PDB entry 5CL3 | X-ray diffraction, 1.97 A resolution | chains A and C of the 3 polymer chains in the assembly

Chain A:
Protein: AlkD
Source organism: Bacillus cereus
Notes: EC 3.2.2.-
UniProtKB: R8GWR7 (R8GWR7_BACCE); residues 1-229 here = UniProt positions 1-229
Amino-acid sequence (233 residues; numbered -3 to 229; the number before each row is that of its first residue; numbers below 1 keep their minus sign (Gly-3 is residue -3)):
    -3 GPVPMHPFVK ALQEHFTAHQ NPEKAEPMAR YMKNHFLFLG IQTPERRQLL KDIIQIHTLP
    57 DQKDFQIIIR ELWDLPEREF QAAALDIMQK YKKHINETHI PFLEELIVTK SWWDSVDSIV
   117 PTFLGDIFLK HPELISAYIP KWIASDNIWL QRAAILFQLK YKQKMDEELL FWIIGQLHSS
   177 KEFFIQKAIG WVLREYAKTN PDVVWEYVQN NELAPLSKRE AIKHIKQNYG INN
Disordered / not traced: -3 to -2
Differences from the reference sequence: expression tag (-3 to 0)
From the paper describing this entry:
  - binding site for the 12-nt DNA strand: Trp109, Asp113, Trp187
  - catalytic residues: Asp113
  - catalytic residues: Trp109, Trp187 (from molecular simulation)

Chain C:
Molecule: 12-nt DNA strand
Sequence (12 nucleotides; numbered 13 to 24; the number before each row is that of its first residue):
    13 CGGACTTTCG GG

Chain A / chain C interface:
Pairs across the interface (9; chain A residue first):
  Gln38(A) - DT20(C)  hydrogen bond to the phosphate
  Gln38(A) - DC21(C)  phosphate contact
  Thr39(A) - DC21(C)  hydrogen bond to the phosphate
  Thr39(A) - DG22(C)  phosphate contact
  Pro40(A) - DC21(C)  phosphate contact
  Arg43(A) - DG22(C)  salt bridge to the phosphate
  Pro211(A) - DC13(C)  phosphate contact
  Arg215(A) - DC13(C)  hydrogen bond to the phosphate
  Arg215(A) - DG14(C)  salt bridge to the phosphate
Other interface residues (no listed pair), chain A (8 interface residues in all): Tyr27, Leu212
Other interface residues (no listed pair), chain C (7 interface residues in all): DG15, DT19

Summary:
8 residues of chain A and 7 residues of chain C are in contact; the contacts include 3 hydrogen bonds and 2
salt bridges. Among the polar pairs are Gln38(A)-DT20(C), Thr39(A)-DC21(C) and Arg215(A)-DC13(C). The paper
reports catalytic residues Asp113(A), Trp109(A) and Trp187(A); a binding site for the 12-nt DNA strand at
Trp109(A), Asp113(A) and Trp187(A).
Here chain A is AlkD (Bacillus cereus) and chain C is a 12-nt DNA strand. Entry 5CL3 (Alkylpurine DNA
glycosylase AlkD bound to DNA containing a 3-methyladenine analog (100% substrate at 4 hours)) was determined
by X-ray diffraction (same publication as 5CL4, 5CL5, 5CL6, 5CL7, 5CL8, 5CL9 and 5 further entries).
